PDB entry 3HQI | X-ray diffraction, 2.62 A resolution | chains A and B of the 4 polymer chains in the assembly

Chain A (and B):
Name: Speckle-type POZ protein
Source organism: Homo sapiens
Notes: chain B of this document is another copy of the same molecule, construct and numbering; everything in this record applies to it too
UniProt: O43791 (SPOP_HUMAN); residues 28-329 here = UniProt positions 28-329
Amino-acid sequence (312 residues; row label = number of the first residue in the row):
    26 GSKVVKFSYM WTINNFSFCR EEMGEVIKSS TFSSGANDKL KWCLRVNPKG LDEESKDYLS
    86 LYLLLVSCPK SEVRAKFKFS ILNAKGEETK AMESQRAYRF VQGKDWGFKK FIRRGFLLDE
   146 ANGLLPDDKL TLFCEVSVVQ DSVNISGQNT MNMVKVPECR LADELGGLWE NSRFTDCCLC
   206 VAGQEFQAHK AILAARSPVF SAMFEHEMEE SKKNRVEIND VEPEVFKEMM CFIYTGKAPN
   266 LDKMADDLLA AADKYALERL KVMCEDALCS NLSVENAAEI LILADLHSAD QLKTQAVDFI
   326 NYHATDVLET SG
Unresolved in the structure: 60-61, 78-79, 96, 232-236, 330-337 (chain B: 61-63, 78-79, 96, 169-176, 232-237, 330-337)
Sequence notes: expression tag (26-27); engineered mutation Gly140 (Asp in O43791); linker (330-337)
Swiss-Prot annotation at these positions:
  - region: Tyr123 to Phe133 (Important for binding substrate proteins), Leu186 to Ile217 (Important for homodimerization)
  - natural variant: Tyr83 (Y83C: In NSDVS2), Arg121 (R121Q: In NSDVS1), Gly132 (G132V: In NSDVS2), Arg138 (R138C: In NSDVS2), Asp144 (D144N: In NSDVS1)
  - mutagenesis: Tyr87 (Y87A: Strongly reduced affinity for substrate proteins), Tyr123 (Y123A: Strongly reduced affinity for substrate proteins), Asp130 (D130A: Strongly reduced affinity for substrate proteins), Trp131 (W131A: Strongly reduced affinity for substrate proteins), Phe133 (F133A: Strongly reduced affinity for substrate proteins), Leu186 (L186D: Strongly reduced homodimerization. Reduces the activity of the cullin-RING-based BCR (BTB-CUL3-RBX1) E3 ubiquitin-protein ligase complex), Leu190 (L190D: Strongly reduced homodimerization. Reduces the activity of the cullin-RING-based BCR (BTB-CUL3-RBX1) E3 ubiquitin-protein ligase complex), Leu193 (L193D: Strongly reduced homodimerization. Reduces the activity of the cullin-RING-based BCR (BTB-CUL3-RBX1) E3 ubiquitin-protein ligase complex), Ile217 (I217K: Strongly reduced homodimerization. Reduces the activity of the cullin-RING-based BCR (BTB-CUL3-RBX1) E3 ubiquitin-protein ligase complex)
From the paper describing this entry:
  - self-association interface (contacts with another copy of this molecule): Leu186, Leu190, Leu193, Ile217
  - mutagenesis - L186D/L190D/L193D/I217K: unchanged binding to Cul3ntd
  - mutagenesis - L186D/L190D/L193D/I217K: decreased catalytic activity on His-Puc
  - mutagenesis - D130A, W131A: decreased binding to Puc

Interface between chain A and chain B:
Contacting residue pairs (99; chain A residue first):
  Gly26(A) - Lys31(B)
  Ser27(A) - Val29(B)
  Ser27(A) - Val30(B)
  Ser27(A) - Lys31(B)  hydrogen bond (backbone-backbone)
  Lys28(A) - Val29(B)
  Val29(A) - Ser27(B)
  Val29(A) - Lys28(B)
  Val29(A) - Val29(B)  hydrogen bond (backbone-backbone)
  Val30(A) - Ser27(B)
  Lys31(A) - Gly26(B)
  Lys31(A) - Ser27(B)  hydrogen bond (backbone-backbone)
  Val168(A) - Ser59(B)
  Val168(A) - Gly60(B)
  Asn169(A) - Phe32(B)
  Asn169(A) - Ser33(B)
  Asn169(A) - Ser59(B)
  Ile170(A) - Phe57(B)
  Ile170(A) - Ser58(B)  hydrogen bond (backbone-backbone)
  Ser171(A) - Tyr34(B)
  Ser171(A) - Thr56(B)
  Ser171(A) - Phe57(B)
  Gly172(A) - Ser55(B)  hydrogen bond (backbone-side chain)
  Gly172(A) - Thr56(B)  hydrogen bond (backbone-backbone)
  Gln173(A) - Ser55(B)
  Asn174(A) - Tyr34(B)  hydrogen bond
  Asn174(A) - Met35(B)
  Asn174(A) - Trp36(B)  hydrogen bond
  Asn174(A) - Ser54(B)
  Asn174(A) - Ser55(B)  hydrogen bond (side chain-backbone)
  Thr175(A) - Asp291(B)
  Met176(A) - Asn39(B)
  Asn177(A) - Asp291(B)
  Asn177(A) - Cys294(B)
  Asn177(A) - Ser295(B)
  Met178(A) - Asn39(B)
  Met178(A) - Asn40(B)
  Met178(A) - Phe43(B)
  Met178(A) - Cys44(B)  hydrophobic
  Met178(A) - Gln316(B)
  Met178(A) - Gln320(B)
  Val179(A) - Val287(B)  hydrophobic
  Val179(A) - Asp291(B)
  Val179(A) - Cys294(B)  hydrophobic
  Val179(A) - Gln316(B)
  Lys180(A) - Glu46(B)  salt bridge
  Lys180(A) - Val51(B)  hydrogen bond (side chain-backbone)
  Lys180(A) - Val287(B)
  Lys180(A) - Gln316(B)  hydrogen bond (backbone-side chain)
  Val181(A) - Val287(B)  hydrophobic
  Val181(A) - Met288(B)  hydrophobic
  Pro182(A) - Arg284(B)  hydrogen bond (backbone-side chain)
  Pro182(A) - Val287(B)
  Glu183(A) - Arg284(B)
  Cys184(A) - Arg284(B)
  Arg185(A) - Arg221(B)
  Leu186(A) - Ala187(B)  hydrophobic
  Leu186(A) - Arg221(B)
  Leu186(A) - Tyr259(B)
  Leu186(A) - Thr260(B)
  Ala187(A) - Leu186(B)  hydrophobic
  Glu189(A) - Ala220(B)
  Glu189(A) - Arg221(B)  salt bridge
  Leu190(A) - Leu190(B)  hydrophobic
  Leu193(A) - Ala216(B)
  Leu193(A) - Ala220(B)  hydrophobic
  Arg198(A) - Ala219(B)
  Arg198(A) - Ser226(B)  hydrogen bond
  Arg198(A) - Glu230(B)  salt bridge
  Phe199(A) - Ala216(B)  hydrophobic
  Phe199(A) - Phe229(B)
  Phe199(A) - Glu230(B)
  His214(A) - Ala216(B)
  Ala216(A) - Leu193(B)  hydrophobic
  Ala216(A) - Phe199(B)  hydrophobic
  Ala216(A) - His214(B)
  Ala219(A) - Arg198(B)
  Ala219(A) - Phe199(B)  hydrophobic
  Ala220(A) - Glu189(B)
  Ala220(A) - Leu193(B)  hydrophobic
  Arg221(A) - Arg185(B)
  Arg221(A) - Leu186(B)
  Arg221(A) - Glu189(B)  salt bridge
  Ser226(A) - Arg198(B)  hydrogen bond
  Phe229(A) - Phe199(B)
  Ile258(A) - Leu186(B)
  Asp267(A) - Lys95(B)
  Arg284(A) - Pro182(B)  hydrogen bond (side chain-backbone)
  Arg284(A) - Glu183(B)
  Arg284(A) - Cys184(B)
  Val287(A) - Val179(B)  hydrophobic
  Val287(A) - Lys180(B)
  Val287(A) - Val181(B)  hydrophobic
  Met288(A) - Val181(B)  hydrophobic
  Asp291(A) - Met178(B)
  Asp291(A) - Val181(B)
  Cys294(A) - Val179(B)  hydrophobic
  Gln316(A) - Val179(B)
  Gln316(A) - Lys180(B)  hydrogen bond (side chain-backbone)
  Gln320(A) - Met178(B)
Also at the interface, not in a pair above, chain A (56 interface residues in all): Phe32, Ser167, Lys215, Ile217, Glu230, Tyr259, Thr260, Gly261, Pro264
Also at the interface, not in a pair above, chain B (66 interface residues in all): Thr37, Ile52, Asn177, Lys215, Ile217, Ile258, Gly261, Glu290

In short:
56 residues of chain A and 66 residues of chain B are in contact, with 16 hydrogen bonds and 4 salt bridges.
Polar pairs include Lys180(A)-Glu46(B), Glu189(A)-Arg221(B) and Arg198(A)-Glu230(B). From the paper: D130A and
W131A of chain A reduce binding to Puc; a self-association interface involving Leu186(A), Leu190(A) and
Leu193(A) among others.
Both chains are Speckle-type POZ protein (Homo sapiens). Entry 3HQI (Structures of SPOP-Substrate Complexes:
Insights into Molecular Architectures of BTB-Cul3 Ubiquitin Ligases: SPOPMATHx/BTB/3-box-PucSBC1) was
determined by X-ray diffraction (same publication as 3HQH, 3HQL, 3HQM, 3HSV, 3HU6, 3HVE, 3IVQ and 3IVV).
